Entry 6LWQ (X-ray diffraction, 2.89 A resolution); this record covers chains A and B of the 3 polymer chains in the assembly.

# Chain A
Protein: Endonuclease 8-like 1
Source organism: Homo sapiens
Notes: EC 3.2.2.-, 4.2.99.18; engineered mutation(s): K242R
UniProtKB: Q96FI4 (NEIL1_HUMAN); numbering as in UniProt (aligned over 1-295)
Chain sequence (295 residues; row label = number of the first residue in the row):
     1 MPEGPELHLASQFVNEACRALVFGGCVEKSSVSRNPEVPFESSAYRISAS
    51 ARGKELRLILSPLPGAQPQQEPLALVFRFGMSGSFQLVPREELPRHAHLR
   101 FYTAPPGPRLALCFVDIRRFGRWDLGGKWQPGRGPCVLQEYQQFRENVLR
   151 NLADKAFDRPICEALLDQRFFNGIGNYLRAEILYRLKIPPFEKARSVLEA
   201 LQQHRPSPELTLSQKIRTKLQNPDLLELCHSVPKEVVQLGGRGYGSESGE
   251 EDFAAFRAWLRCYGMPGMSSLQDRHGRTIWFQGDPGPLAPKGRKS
Unresolved in the structure: 1, 203-221, 291-295
Construct notes: variant Arg242 (Lys in Q96FI4)
UniProt features mapped onto this chain:
  - active site: Pro2 (Schiff-base intermediate with DNA), Glu3 (Proton donor), Lys54 (Proton donor)
  - binding site (DNA): Asn176
  - natural variant: Ala44 (A44D: Found in a patient with childhood-onset nephrotic syndrome, focal segmental glomerulosclerosis and end-stage renal disease; uncertain significance), Ala156 (A156T: Found in a patient with childhood-onset steroid-resistant nephrotic syndrome; uncertain significance), Glu181 (E181K: Found in a patient with nephrotic syndrome also carrying mutation P-159 in MYO1E), Arg242 (K242R: In RNA edited version; this construct carries the variant)
  - mutagenesis: Pro2 (P2T: Loss of glycosylase and AP lyase activity; Loss of glycosylase activity), Glu3 (E3Q: Loss of glycosylase and AP lyase activity), Lys54 (K54L: Loss of glycosylase activity), Arg277 (R277A: Strongly reduced glycosylase activity. Has little effect on AP lyase activity)
What the authors report for this chain:
  - catalytic residues: Pro2 (citing earlier work)
  - mutagenesis - P2G: decreased catalytic activity (citing earlier work)
  - mutagenesis - R242A, R242H: decreased catalytic activity
  - mutagenesis - R242A/Y244R, R242H/Y244R: increased catalytic activity on DHU
  - mutagenesis - R242A/Y244R, R242H/Y244R: increased catalytic activity on Tg

# Chain B
Molecule: 13-nt DNA strand
Sequence (13 nucleotides; row label = number of the first residue in the row):
     1 CGTCCATGTCTAC

# How chain A and chain B interact
Pairs across the interface - 26 pairs, chain A then chain B:
  Pro2(A) - DT7(B)  base contact
  Pro2(A) - DG8(B)  phosphate contact
  Glu3(A) - DT7(B)  phosphate contact
  Glu3(A) - DG8(B)  phosphate contact
  Glu6(A) - DT7(B)  base contact
  Lys54(A) - DG8(B)  salt bridge to the phosphate
  Lys54(A) - DT9(B)  salt bridge to the phosphate
  Arg78(A) - DC10(B)  salt bridge to the phosphate
  Gly80(A) - DG8(B)  sugar contact
  Met81(A) - DT7(B)  phosphate contact
  Met81(A) - DG8(B)  base contact
  Arg118(A) - DA6(B)  hydrogen bond to the base
  Phe120(A) - DG8(B)  base contact
  Gln130(A) - DC10(B)  phosphate contact
  Arg133(A) - DT9(B)  salt bridge to the phosphate
  Gln168(A) - DT9(B)  phosphate contact
  Gly175(A) - DG8(B)  phosphate contact
  Asn176(A) - DT7(B)  hydrogen bond to the phosphate
  Asn176(A) - DG8(B)  hydrogen bond to the phosphate
  Tyr177(A) - DT7(B)  sugar contact
  Tyr244(A) - DT7(B)  stacking on the base
  Tyr263(A) - DA6(B)  phosphate contact
  Tyr263(A) - DT7(B)  hydrogen bond to the phosphate
  Arg277(A) - DT7(B)  salt bridge to the phosphate
  Arg277(A) - DG8(B)  salt bridge to the phosphate
  Thr278(A) - DA6(B)  hydrogen bond to the phosphate
Also at the interface, not in a pair above, chain A (20 interface residues in all): Arg122

# In short
Chain A and chain B form an interface of 20 and 5 residues respectively; the contacts include 5 hydrogen
bonds, 6 salt bridges and 1 aromatic stacking contact. Polar contacts include Arg118(A)-DA6(B),
Asn176(A)-DT7(B) and Asn176(A)-DG8(B). The paper reports the catalytic residue Pro2(A); P2G, R242A and R242H
of chain A reduce catalytic activity; 5 substitutions were tested in all.
Chain A is Endonuclease 8-like 1 (Homo sapiens) and chain B is a 13-nt DNA strand; the structure, Crystal
structure of human NEIL1(R242) bound to duplex DNA containing a C:T mismatch, was determined by X-ray
diffraction together with 6LWA, 6LWB, 6LWC, 6LWD, 6LWF, 6LWG and 10 further entries from the same study.
